PDB entry 3BY8 | X-ray diffraction, 1.45 A resolution | chain A

== Chain A ==
Protein: Sensor protein dcuS
Source organism: Escherichia coli
Notes: EC 2.7.13.3
Reference sequence: P0AEC8 (DCUS_ECOLI); residue numbers follow UniProt; this construct covers 42-181
Sequence (142 residues; row label = number of the first residue in the row):
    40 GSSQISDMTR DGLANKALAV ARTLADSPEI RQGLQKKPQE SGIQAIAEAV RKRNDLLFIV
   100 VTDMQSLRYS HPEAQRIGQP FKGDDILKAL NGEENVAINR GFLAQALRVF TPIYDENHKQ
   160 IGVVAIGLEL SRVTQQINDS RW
Disordered / not traced: 40-45, 179-181
Sequence notes: expression tag (40-41)
Ligand contacts: (2S)-2-hydroxybutanedioic acid (LMR): Phe97, Val99, Arg107, His110, Phe120, Lys121, Arg139, Gly140, Phe141, Leu142, Arg147
Swiss-Prot annotation at these positions:
  - binding site ((R)-malate): Arg107 to His110, Lys121, Gly140 to Leu142, Arg147
  - mutagenesis: Arg107 (R107A: Abolishes the stimulation by fumarate to the same extent as complete deletion of the dcuS gene), His110 (H110A: Abolishes the stimulation by fumarate to the same extent as complete deletion of the dcuS gene), Arg147 (R147A: Abolishes the stimulation by fumarate to the same extent as complete deletion of the dcuS gene)
From the paper describing this entry:
  - binding site for (2S)-2-hydroxybutanedioic acid: Phe97, Arg107, His110, Phe120, Lys121, Gly140, Phe141, Leu142, Ala143, Arg147
  - specificity-determining residues: Phe120

== In short ==
Bound to chain A: (2S)-2-hydroxybutanedioic acid. UniProt lists 9 (R)-malate-binding residues and 3
mutagenesis sites. The paper reports a binding site for (2S)-2-hydroxybutanedioic acid at Phe97, Arg107 and
His110 among others; the specificity determinant Phe120.
Chain A is Sensor protein dcuS (Escherichia coli); the structure, Crystal Structure of the E.coli DcuS Sensor
Domain, was determined by X-ray diffraction together with 3BY9 from the same study.
